9GER - chains B and J of the 14 polymer chains in the assembly; structure by electron microscopy, 3.58 A resolution.

== Chain B ==
Molecule: Histone H4
From: Xenopus laevis
UniProt: P62799 (H4_XENLA); residues 16-102 here correspond to UniProt positions 17-103 (UniProt number = residue number + 1)
Sequence (87 residues; row label = number of the first residue in the row):
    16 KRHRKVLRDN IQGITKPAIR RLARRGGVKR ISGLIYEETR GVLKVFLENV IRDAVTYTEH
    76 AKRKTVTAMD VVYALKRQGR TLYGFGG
Unresolved in the structure: 16-22, 102
Curated features (UniProtKB/Swiss-Prot):
  - DNA-binding region: Lys16 to Lys20
  - modified residue: Lys16 (N6-(2-hydroxyisobutyryl)lysine), Lys20 (N6,N6,N6-trimethyllysine), Lys31 (N6-(2-hydroxyisobutyryl)lysine), Lys44 (N6-(2-hydroxyisobutyryl)lysine), Ser47 (Phosphoserine), Tyr51 (Phosphotyrosine), Lys59 (N6-(2-hydroxyisobutyryl)lysine), Lys77 (N6-(2-hydroxyisobutyryl)lysine), Lys79 (N6-(2-hydroxyisobutyryl)lysine), Tyr88 (Phosphotyrosine), Lys91 (N6-(2-hydroxyisobutyryl)lysine)
  - cross-link (Glycyl lysine isopeptide (Lys-Gly)): Lys31 (interchain with G-Cter in UFM1), Lys91 (interchain with G-Cter in ubiquitin)

== Chain J ==
Molecule: Widom-601 DNA
Sequence (147 nucleotides; numbered -73 to 73; the number before each row is that of its first residue; numbers below 1 keep their minus sign (DA-73 is residue -73)):
   -73 ATCGAGAATC CCGGTGCCGA GGCCGCTCAA TTGGTCGTAG ACAGCTCTAG CACCGCTTAA
   -13 ACGCACGTAC GCGCTGTCCC CCGCGTTTTA ACCGCCAAGG GGATTACTCC CTAGTCTCCA
    47 GGCACGTGTC AGATATATAC ATCCGAT
Unresolved in the structure: -73, 73

== How chain B and chain J interact ==
Pairs across the interface (9; chain B residue first):
  Arg35(B) - DC8(J)  salt bridge to the phosphate
  Arg45(B) - DC8(J)  phosphate contact
  Ile46(B) - DC7(J)  sugar contact
  Ile46(B) - DC8(J)  hydrogen bond to the phosphate
  Ser47(B) - DC7(J)  phosphate contact
  Gly48(B) - DC7(J)  phosphate contact
  Lys79(B) - DG27(J)  phosphate contact
  Lys79(B) - DG28(J)  phosphate contact
  Thr80(B) - DG28(J)  phosphate contact
Interface residues without a listed pair, chain B (8 interface residues in all): Arg78

== Summary ==
The interface between chain B and chain J involves 8 residues on one side and 4 on the other; the contacts
include 1 hydrogen bond and 1 salt bridge. Polar pairs include Ile46(B)-DC8(J) and Arg35(B)-DC8(J). Curated
annotation (UniProt) lists a DNA-binding region on chain B.
Chain B is Histone H4 (Xenopus laevis) and chain J is Widom-601 DNA; the structure, Native dimeric
Myeloperoxidase bound to nucleosome core particle, intermediate state; composite map, was determined by
electron microscopy, deposited together with 9GEN, 9GEO, 9GEP, 9GEQ, 9IHD, 9IHE and 9IHF.
